PDB entry 7LYA | electron microscopy, 2.91 A resolution | chains H and I of the 10 polymer chains in the assembly

# Chain H
Molecule: Histone H2B type 1-J
From: Homo sapiens
Reference sequence: P06899 (H2B1J_HUMAN); residues 0-123 here correspond to UniProt positions 1-124 (UniProt number = residue number + 1)
Sequence (126 residues; row label = number of the first residue in the row; numbers below 1 keep their minus sign (Gly-2 is residue -2)):
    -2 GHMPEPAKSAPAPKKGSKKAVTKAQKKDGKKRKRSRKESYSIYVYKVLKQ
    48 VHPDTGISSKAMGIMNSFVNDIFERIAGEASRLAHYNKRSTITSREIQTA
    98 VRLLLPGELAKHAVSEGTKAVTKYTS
Not modelled in the structure: -2 to 30
Differences from the reference sequence: expression tag (-2 to -1)
UniProt features mapped onto this chain:
  - modified residue: Pro1 (N-acetylproline), Glu2 (ADP-ribosyl glutamic acid), Lys5 (N6-(2-hydroxyisobutyryl)lysine), Ser6 (ADP-ribosylserine), Lys11 (N6-(beta-hydroxybutyryl)lysine), Lys12 (N6-(2-hydroxyisobutyryl)lysine), Ser14 (Phosphoserine), Lys15 (N6-acetyllysine), Lys16 (N6-(beta-hydroxybutyryl)lysine), Lys20 (N6-(2-hydroxyisobutyryl)lysine), Lys23 (N6-(2-hydroxyisobutyryl)lysine), Lys24 (N6-(2-hydroxyisobutyryl)lysine), Lys34 (N6-(2-hydroxyisobutyryl)lysine), Glu35 (PolyADP-ribosyl glutamic acid), Ser36 (Phosphoserine), Lys43 (N6-(2-hydroxyisobutyryl)lysine), Lys46 (N6-(2-hydroxyisobutyryl)lysine), Lys57 (N6,N6-dimethyllysine), Arg79 (Dimethylated arginine), Lys85 (N6,N6,N6-trimethyllysine) and 6 more in UniProt
  - glycosylation: Ser112 (O-linked (GlcNAc) serine)
  - cross-link (Glycyl lysine isopeptide (Lys-Gly)): Lys5 (interchain with G-Cter in SUMO2), Lys20 (interchain with G-Cter in SUMO2), Lys34 (interchain with G-Cter in ubiquitin), Lys120 (interchain with G-Cter in ubiquitin)
From the paper describing this entry:
  - mutagenesis - E105A, E113A: unchanged catalytic activity
  - mutagenesis - K108A, K108D, S112A, S112R, T115A, K116D, T119R: decreased catalytic activity

# Chain I
Molecule: 147-nt DNA strand
From: Homo sapiens
Sequence (147 nucleotides; row label = number of the first residue in the row; numbers below 1 keep their minus sign (DA-73 is residue -73)):
   -73 ATCGAGAATCCCGGTGCCGAGGCCGCTCAATTGGTCGTAGACAGCTCTAG
   -23 CACCGCTTAAACGCACGTACGCGCTGTCCCCCGCGTTTTAACCGCCAAGG
    27 GGATTACTCCCTAGTCTCCAGGCACGTGTCAGATATATACATCCGAT

# Interface between chain H and chain I
Pairs across the interface (9):
  Arg31(H) - DC51(I)  salt bridge to the phosphate
  Arg33(H) - DC49(I)  phosphate contact
  Arg33(H) - DA50(I)  phosphate contact
  Lys34(H) - DC49(I)  sugar contact
  Lys34(H) - DA50(I)  hydrogen bond to the phosphate
  Glu35(H) - DC49(I)  phosphate contact
  Ser36(H) - DC49(I)  phosphate contact
  Ile39(H) - DG48(I)  phosphate contact
  Tyr40(H) - DG48(I)  hydrogen bond to the phosphate
Interface residues without a listed pair, chain H (9 interface residues in all): Ser32, Lys43

# Overview
Chain H and chain I form an interface of 9 and 4 residues respectively, with 2 hydrogen bonds and 1 salt
bridge. Among the polar pairs are Lys34(H)-DA50(I), Tyr40(H)-DG48(I) and Arg31(H)-DC51(I). From the paper:
K108A, K108D and S112A of chain H, among others, reduce catalytic activity; E105A and E113A of chain H leave
catalytic activity unchanged; 9 substitutions were tested in all.
Here chain H is Histone H2B type 1-J and chain I is a 147-nt DNA strand, both from Homo sapiens. Entry 7LYA
(Cryo-EM structure of the human nucleosome core particle with linked histone proteins H2A and H2B) was
determined by electron microscopy together with 7LYB from the same study.
